PDB entry 1T1N | X-ray diffraction, 2.20 A resolution | chains A and B

Chain A:
Molecule: Protein (hemoglobin)
From: Trematomus newnesi
Reference sequence: P45718 (HBA1_TRENE); residue numbers follow UniProt; this construct covers 1-142
Sequence (143 residues; row label = number of the first residue in the row; numbering starts at 0):
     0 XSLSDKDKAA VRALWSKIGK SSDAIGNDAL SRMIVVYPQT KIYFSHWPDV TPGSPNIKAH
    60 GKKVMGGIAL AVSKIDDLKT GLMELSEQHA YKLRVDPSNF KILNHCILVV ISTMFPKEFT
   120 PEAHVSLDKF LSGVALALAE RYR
Modified residues: ACE (acetyl group) at position 0
Metal / ion sites: heme Fe: His88 (together with carbon monoxide)
Ligand contacts:
  - carbon monoxide (CMO): Leu29, His59, Val63, His88, Leu102
  - carbon monoxide / heme: Leu29, Met32, Thr39, Tyr42, Phe43, His45, Trp46, His59, Lys62, Val63, Gly66, Ile67, Leu84, Gln87, His88, Leu92, Val94, Asn98, Phe99, Leu102, Asn103, Ile106, Leu137
  - heme (HEM): Met32, Thr39, Tyr42, Phe43, His45, Trp46, His59, Lys62, Val63, Gly66, Ile67, Leu84, Gln87, His88, Leu92, Val94, Asn98, Phe99, Leu102, Asn103, Ile106, Leu137

Chain B:
Molecule: Protein (hemoglobin)
From: Trematomus newnesi
Reference sequence: P45720 (HBB_TRENE); residues 1-146 here = UniProt positions 1-146
Sequence (146 residues; row label = number of the first residue in the row):
     1 VEWTDKERSI ISDIFSHMDY DDIGPKALSR CLVVYPWTQR YFSGFGNLYN AEGIMSNANV
    61 AAHGIKVLHG LDRGMKNMDN IADAYTDLST LHSEKLHVDP DNFKLLSDCI TIVLAAKMGH
   121 AFTAETQGAF QKFLAAVVSA LGKQYH
Metal / ion sites: heme Fe: His92 (together with carbon monoxide)
Ligand contacts:
  - carbon monoxide (CMO): Phe42, His63, Val67, His92
  - carbon monoxide / heme: Thr38, Tyr41, Phe42, His63, Lys66, Val67, Gly70, Leu71, Leu88, Leu91, His92, Leu96, Val98, Asn102, Phe103, Leu106, Leu141
  - heme (HEM): Thr38, Tyr41, Phe42, His63, Lys66, Val67, Gly70, Leu71, Leu88, Leu91, His92, Leu96, Val98, Asn102, Phe103, Leu106, Leu141

Chain A / chain B interface:
Residue-residue contacts (31; chain A residue first):
  Arg31(A) - Phe122(B)  hydrogen bond (side chain-backbone)
  Arg31(A) - Thr123(B)
  Arg31(A) - Ala124(B)
  Arg31(A) - Gln127(B)  hydrogen bond
  Val34(A) - Ala124(B)
  Val35(A) - Ala124(B)
  Val35(A) - Gln127(B)
  Val35(A) - Gly128(B)
  Val35(A) - Gln131(B)
  Tyr36(A) - Gln131(B)
  His104(A) - Asp108(B)  salt bridge
  Val108(A) - Ala115(B)  hydrophobic
  Val108(A) - Gln127(B)
  Ser111(A) - Ile112(B)  hydrogen bond (side chain-backbone)
  Ser111(A) - Ala116(B)
  Thr112(A) - Ala115(B)
  Thr112(A) - Gly119(B)
  Pro115(A) - Ala116(B)  hydrophobic
  Phe118(A) - Arg30(B)  hydrogen bond (backbone-side chain)
  Phe118(A) - Ile112(B)  hydrophobic
  Thr119(A) - Arg30(B)
  Pro120(A) - Arg30(B)
  Pro120(A) - Met55(B)  hydrophobic
  Glu121(A) - Met55(B)
  His123(A) - Arg30(B)  hydrogen bond
  His123(A) - Val34(B)
  His123(A) - Ile112(B)
  Val124(A) - Val33(B)  hydrophobic
  Val124(A) - Val34(B)  hydrophobic
  Asp127(A) - Val34(B)
  Asp127(A) - Tyr35(B)
Interface residues without a listed pair, chain A (19 interface residues in all): Cys105, Leu107, Met113
Interface residues without a listed pair, chain B (20 interface residues in all): Ala51, Thr111, His120, Glu125

In short:
The interface between chain A and chain B involves 19 residues on one side and 20 on the other, with 5
hydrogen bonds and 1 salt bridge. Polar pairs include His104(A)-Asp108(B), Arg31(A)-Phe122(B) and
Arg31(A)-Gln127(B).
Here chain A is Protein (hemoglobin) and chain B is Protein (hemoglobin), both from Trematomus newnesi. Entry
1T1N (Crystal structure of carbonmonoxy hemoglobin) was determined by X-ray diffraction.
